9JIN - chains C and H of the 6 polymer chains in the assembly; structure by electron microscopy, 2.56 A resolution.

== Chain C (and H) ==
Protein: H4 Fab heavy chain
Organism: Homo sapiens
Notes: antibody fragment or engineered binder; chain H of this document is another copy of the same molecule, construct and numbering; everything in this record applies to it too
Amino-acid sequence (128 residues; row label = number of the first residue in the row):
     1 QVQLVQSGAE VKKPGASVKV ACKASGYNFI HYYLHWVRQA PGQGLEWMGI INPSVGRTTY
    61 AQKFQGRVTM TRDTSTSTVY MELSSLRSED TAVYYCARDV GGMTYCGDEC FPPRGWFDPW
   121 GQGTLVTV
Disulfide bonds: Cys22-Cys96, Cys106-Cys110

== Chain C / chain H interface ==
Residue-residue contacts - 7 pairs, chain C then chain H:
  Gln1(C) - Lys23(H)  hydrogen bond
  Gln1(C) - Ser75(H)
  Gln1(C) - Thr76(H)
  Lys23(C) - Gln1(H)  hydrogen bond
  Asn28(C) - Asn28(H)
  Ser75(C) - Gln1(H)
  Thr76(C) - Gln1(H)
Also at the interface, not in a pair above, chain C (8 interface residues in all): Gly26, Tyr27, Ser77
Also at the interface, not in a pair above, chain H (8 interface residues in all): Gly26, Tyr27, Ser77

== Summary ==
Chain C and chain H each contribute 8 residues to their interface; the contacts include 2 hydrogen bonds. The
hydrogen-bonded pair is Gln1(C)-Lys23(H).
Both chains are H4 Fab heavy chain (Homo sapiens). Entry 9JIN (Rat hepatitis E virus capsid protein E2s domain
in complex with Fab H4) was determined by electron microscopy together with 9JIE, 9JIF, 9JIG, 9JII, 9JIJ, 9JIK
and 3 further entries from the same study.
